PDB entry 8JRJ | X-ray diffraction, 2.50 A resolution | chains A and B of the 3 polymer chains in the assembly

# Chain A
Name: HLA class II histocompatibility antigen, DR alpha chain
Organism: Eptesicus fuscus
Chain sequence (182 residues; each row starts with the number of its first residue):
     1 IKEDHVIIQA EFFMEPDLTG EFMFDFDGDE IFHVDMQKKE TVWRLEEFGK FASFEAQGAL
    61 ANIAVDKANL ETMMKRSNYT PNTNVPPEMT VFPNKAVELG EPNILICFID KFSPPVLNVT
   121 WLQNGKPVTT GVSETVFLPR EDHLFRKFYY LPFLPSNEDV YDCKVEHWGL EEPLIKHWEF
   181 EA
Unresolved in the structure: 1-2, 181-182
Disulfide bonds: Cys107-Cys163

# Chain B
Name: MHC class II histocompatibility antigen, DR-1 beta chain
Organism: Eptesicus fuscus
Chain sequence (190 residues; row label = number of the first residue in the row):
    34 RDTPAHFLYQ VKFECQFSNG TERVRYLHRS IYNGQEDVRF DSDVGEFRAL TELGRPRAEY
    94 WNSQKDYLED ERASVDTYCR HNYGVLDGFL VHRQTAPTVT VFPAKTQRLQ HHNLLVCSVN
   154 GFYPGPIEVR WLRDGREEQA GVVSTGLIRN GDWTFQMLVM LETVPRSGEV YTCHVQHPSS
   214 SSPVTVEWRA
Unresolved in the structure: 34-36, 139-145, 168-170
Disulfide bonds: Cys48-Cys112, Cys150-Cys206

# Interface between chain A and chain B
Contacting residue pairs (114; chain A residue first):
  Glu3(A) - Gln49(B)  hydrogen bond
  Glu3(A) - Phe50(B)
  Glu3(A) - Ser51(B)
  Asp4(A) - Phe50(B)  hydrogen bond (backbone-backbone)
  Asp4(A) - Ser51(B)
  Asp4(A) - Asn52(B)  hydrogen bond (side chain-backbone)
  His5(A) - Cys48(B)
  His5(A) - Gln49(B)
  His5(A) - Phe50(B)  hydrogen bond (backbone-backbone)
  Val6(A) - Glu47(B)
  Val6(A) - Cys48(B)
  Ile7(A) - Phe46(B)
  Ile7(A) - Glu47(B)
  Ile7(A) - Cys48(B)  hydrogen bond (backbone-backbone)
  Ile7(A) - Phe50(B)  hydrophobic
  Ile7(A) - Tyr116(B)  hydrophobic
  Ile7(A) - Leu119(B)  hydrophobic
  Ile8(A) - Phe46(B)
  Ile8(A) - Glu47(B)
  Gln9(A) - Val44(B)
  Gln9(A) - Lys45(B)
  Gln9(A) - Phe46(B)  hydrogen bond (backbone-backbone)
  Gln9(A) - Tyr111(B)  hydrogen bond
  Ala10(A) - Val44(B)
  Glu11(A) - Gln43(B)
  Glu11(A) - Val44(B)  hydrogen bond (backbone-backbone)
  Glu11(A) - Phe46(B)
  Phe12(A) - Tyr42(B)
  Phe12(A) - Gln43(B)
  Phe13(A) - Leu41(B)
  Phe13(A) - Tyr42(B)  hydrogen bond (backbone-backbone)
  Met14(A) - His39(B)
  Met14(A) - Phe40(B)
  Glu15(A) - His39(B)
  Glu15(A) - Phe40(B)  hydrogen bond (backbone-backbone)
  Pro16(A) - Ala38(B)
  Asp17(A) - His39(B)  salt bridge
  Phe24(A) - Asn115(B)
  Phe26(A) - Leu119(B)  hydrophobic
  Phe26(A) - Leu123(B)  hydrophobic
  Phe26(A) - Trp186(B)
  Asp29(A) - Arg182(B)
  Asp29(A) - Gly184(B)
  Asp29(A) - Trp186(B)
  Asp29(A) - Phe188(B)
  Glu30(A) - Trp186(B)  hydrogen bond (backbone-side chain)
  Ile31(A) - Leu119(B)  hydrophobic
  Ile31(A) - Leu123(B)  hydrophobic
  Arg44(A) - Gly184(B)  hydrogen bond (side chain-backbone)
  Arg44(A) - Asp185(B)
  Arg44(A) - Trp186(B)
  Leu45(A) - Arg126(B)
  Leu45(A) - Trp186(B)
  Glu47(A) - Arg126(B)  salt bridge
  Phe48(A) - Phe122(B)  hydrophobic
  Phe48(A) - Leu123(B)  hydrophobic
  Phe48(A) - Arg126(B)
  Phe48(A) - Trp186(B)
  Phe51(A) - Phe122(B)  hydrophobic
  Ala52(A) - Val118(B)  hydrophobic
  Asp66(A) - Tyr42(B)
  Asp66(A) - Val44(B)
  Asn69(A) - Tyr42(B)
  Leu70(A) - Phe40(B)
  Leu70(A) - Leu41(B)
  Leu70(A) - Tyr42(B)  hydrophobic
  Leu70(A) - Tyr65(B)  hydrophobic
  Met73(A) - Tyr42(B)  hydrophobic
  Met73(A) - Tyr65(B)  hydrophobic
  Met73(A) - Arg90(B)  hydrogen bond
  Met74(A) - Phe40(B)  hydrophobic
  Met74(A) - Tyr65(B)
  Arg76(A) - Leu86(B)
  Arg76(A) - Pro89(B)
  Ser77(A) - Tyr65(B)  hydrogen bond
  Tyr79(A) - Phe40(B)
  Thr80(A) - Phe40(B)
  Thr80(A) - Tyr65(B)
  Thr80(A) - Asn66(B)  hydrogen bond (backbone-side chain)
  Pro81(A) - His39(B)
  Pro81(A) - Phe40(B)  hydrophobic
  Pro81(A) - Asn66(B)
  Asn82(A) - His39(B)  hydrogen bond (backbone-backbone)
  Asn82(A) - Asn66(B)
  Phe92(A) - Ile181(B)  hydrophobic
  Phe92(A) - Asn183(B)
  Pro93(A) - Gln189(B)  hydrogen bond (backbone-side chain)
  Asn94(A) - Asn153(B)
  Asn94(A) - Asn183(B)
  Asn94(A) - Asp185(B)
  Asn94(A) - Gln189(B)  hydrogen bond (backbone-side chain)
  Lys95(A) - Asn153(B)
  Ala96(A) - Thr133(B)
  Ala96(A) - Asn153(B)
  Ser113(A) - Leu41(B)
  Pro114(A) - His39(B)
  Pro115(A) - Leu41(B)
  Pro139(A) - Lys45(B)
  Arg140(A) - Lys45(B)
  Glu141(A) - Glu47(B)
  Glu141(A) - Arg62(B)  salt bridge
  His143(A) - Gln43(B)  hydrogen bond (backbone-side chain)
  His143(A) - Ile64(B)
  His143(A) - Gly67(B)
  His143(A) - Glu69(B)  salt bridge
  Phe145(A) - Leu41(B)  hydrophobic
  Phe145(A) - Gln43(B)
  Arg146(A) - Arg182(B)
  Phe148(A) - Arg182(B)
  Phe148(A) - Asn183(B)
  Phe148(A) - Gly184(B)
  Tyr150(A) - Asn183(B)  hydrogen bond (side chain-backbone)
  Tyr150(A) - Gly184(B)  hydrogen bond (side chain-backbone)
  Tyr150(A) - Asp185(B)
Interface residues without a listed pair, chain A (59 interface residues in all): Asp27, Gly28, Asn84, Ile106, Thr135, Asp142
Interface residues without a listed pair, chain B (49 interface residues in all): Pro37, Asp70, Gly121, Val124, Ser151, Tyr156, Thr187

# In short
The interface between chain A and chain B involves 59 residues on one side and 49 on the other, with 21
hydrogen bonds and 4 salt bridges. Among the polar pairs are Asp17(A)-His39(B), Glu47(A)-Arg126(B) and
Glu141(A)-Arg62(B).
Chain A is HLA class II histocompatibility antigen, DR alpha chain and chain B is MHC class II
histocompatibility antigen, DR-1 beta chain, both from Eptesicus fuscus; the structure, Crystal structure of
the bat MHC II molecule at 2.8 A resolution, was determined by X-ray diffraction.
